PDB entry 2V5P | X-ray diffraction, 4.10 A resolution (low resolution: residue-level contacts below are approximate; hydrogen-bond / salt-bridge calls are withheld) | chains A and D

== Chain A ==
Name: Cation-independent mannose-6-phosphate receptor
Organism: Homo sapiens
Notes: fragment: domains 11-13, residues 1508-1992
UniProt: P11717 (MPRI_HUMAN); residue numbers follow UniProt; this construct covers 1508-1992
Chain sequence (492 residues; each row starts with the number of its first residue):
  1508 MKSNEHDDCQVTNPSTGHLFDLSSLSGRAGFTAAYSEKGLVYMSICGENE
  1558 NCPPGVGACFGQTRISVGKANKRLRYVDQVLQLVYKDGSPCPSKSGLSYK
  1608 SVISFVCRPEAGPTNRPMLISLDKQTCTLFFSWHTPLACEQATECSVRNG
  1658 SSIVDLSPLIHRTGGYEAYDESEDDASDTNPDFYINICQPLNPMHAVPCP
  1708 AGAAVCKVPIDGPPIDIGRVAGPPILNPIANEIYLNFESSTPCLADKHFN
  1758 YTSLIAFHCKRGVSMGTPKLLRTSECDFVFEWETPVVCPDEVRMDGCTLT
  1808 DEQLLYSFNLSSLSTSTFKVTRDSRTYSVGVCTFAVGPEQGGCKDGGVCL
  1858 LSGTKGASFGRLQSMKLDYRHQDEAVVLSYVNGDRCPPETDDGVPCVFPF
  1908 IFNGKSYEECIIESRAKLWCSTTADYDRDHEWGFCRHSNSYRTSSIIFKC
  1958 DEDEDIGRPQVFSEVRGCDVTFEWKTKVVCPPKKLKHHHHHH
Unresolved in the structure: 1508-1515, 1680-1685, 1754-1756, 1991-1999
Sequence notes: conflict Ala-1703 (Gly in P11717)
Swiss-Prot annotation at these positions:
  - glycosylation (N-linked (GlcNAc...) asparagine): Asn-1656, Asn-1757, Asn-1816
Disulfides: Cys-1516/Cys-1553, Cys-1559/Cys-1566, Cys-1598/Cys-1634, Cys-1614/Cys-1646, Cys-1652/Cys-1695, Cys-1706/Cys-1713, Cys-1750/Cys-1783, Cys-1766/Cys-1795, Cys-1804/Cys-1839, Cys-1850/Cys-1856, Cys-1893/Cys-1975, Cys-1903/Cys-1927, Cys-1917/Cys-1942, Cys-1957/Cys-1987
Covalently attached groups: N-acetylglucosamine (NAG) linked to Asn-1656, Asn-1757, Asn-1816
Reported in the primary citation:
  - mutagenesis - E1544K (10-fold): decreased binding to Insulin-like growth factor II (chain D)
  - specificity-determining residues: Tyr-1542, Glu-1544, Ser-1600, Leu-1629, Lys-1631 (by similarity / conservation)

== Chain D ==
Name: Insulin-like growth factor II
Organism: Homo sapiens
UniProt: P01344 (IGF2_HUMAN); residues 1-67 here correspond to UniProt positions 25-91 (UniProt number = residue number + 24)
Chain sequence (67 residues; numbered 1 to 67; the number before each row is that of its first residue):
     1 AYRPSETLCGGELVDTLQFVCGDRGFYFSRPASRVSRRSRGIVEECCFRS
    51 CDLALLETYCATPAKSE
Unresolved in the structure: 1-5, 30-39, 64-67
Swiss-Prot annotation at these positions:
  - region: Ala-1 to Phe-28 (B), Ser-29 to Arg-40 (C), Gly-41 to Ala-61 (A), Thr-62 to Glu-67 (D)
  - site (Important for interaction with integrin): Arg-24, Arg-34, Arg-37, Arg-38
Disulfides: Cys-9/Cys-47, Cys-21/Cys-60, Cys-46/Cys-51
Reported in the primary citation:
  - mutagenesis - L8A (8.3-fold), F48A (2.7- to 3.6-fold), F48T/R49S/S50I (4.3-fold), R49A (2.7- to 3.6-fold), S50A (1.4-fold): decreased binding to Cation-independent mannose-6-phosphate receptor (chain A)
  - mutagenesis - Y27L, E57A, T58M: unchanged binding to Cation-independent mannose-6-phosphate receptor (chain A)
  - mutagenesis - E6R: increased binding to Cation-independent mannose-6-phosphate receptor (chain A)

== How chain A and chain D interact ==
Pairs across the interface - 22 pairs, chain A then chain D:
  Tyr-1542(A) / Phe-19(D)
  Ser-1543(A) / Gln-18(D)
  Ser-1543(A) / Gly-22(D)
  Ser-1543(A) / Asp-23(D)
  Glu-1544(A) / Asp-23(D)
  Phe-1567(A) / Phe-19(D)
  Gln-1569(A) / Asp-15(D)
  Thr-1570(A) / Glu-12(D)
  Thr-1570(A) / Asp-15(D)
  Ile-1572(A) / Glu-12(D)
  Pro-1597(A) / Glu-6(D)
  Pro-1599(A) / Leu-8(D)
  Pro-1599(A) / Cys-51(D)
  Pro-1599(A) / Leu-53(D)
  Ser-1600(A) / Cys-51(D)
  Ser-1600(A) / Asp-52(D)
  Tyr-1606(A) / Thr-16(D)
  Leu-1629(A) / Phe-19(D)
  Lys-1631(A) / Leu-53(D)
  Lys-1631(A) / Glu-57(D)
  Leu-1636(A) / Phe-19(D)
  Phe-1941(A) / Asp-23(D)
Also at the interface, not in a pair above, chain A (18 interface residues in all): Gly-1568, Leu-1626, Cys-1634
Also at the interface, not in a pair above, chain D (14 interface residues in all): Gly-11
From the paper, about this interface:
  - residue pairs: Phe-1567(A)/Phe-19(D) (hydrophobic contact)
  - interface residues, chain A: Thr-1570(A)
  - interface residues, chain D: Phe-19(D), Leu-53(D), Glu-57(D)

== Overview ==
Chain A and chain D form an interface of 18 and 14 residues respectively. The paper describes a hydrophobic
contact between Phe-1567(A) and Phe-19(D). The paper reports that L8A, F48A and F48T/R49S/S50I of chain D,
among others, reduce binding to Cation-independent mannose-6-phosphate receptor (chain A); interface residues
Thr-1570(A) and Phe-19(D) among others; 10 substitutions were tested in all.
Chain A is Cation-independent mannose-6-phosphate receptor and chain D is Insulin-like growth factor II, both
from Homo sapiens; the structure, Complex structure of human IGF2R domains 11-13 bound to igf-II, was
determined by X-ray diffraction, deposited together with 2V5N and 2V5O.
